PDB entry 6NBF | electron microscopy, 3.00 A resolution | chains A and B of the 6 polymer chains in the assembly

[Chain A]
Molecule: Gs protein alpha subunit
Organism: Bos taurus
Chain sequence (378 residues; each row starts with the number of its first residue; note: 16 numbers in that range are skipped by the numbering (no residue carries them; nothing is unmodelled there)):
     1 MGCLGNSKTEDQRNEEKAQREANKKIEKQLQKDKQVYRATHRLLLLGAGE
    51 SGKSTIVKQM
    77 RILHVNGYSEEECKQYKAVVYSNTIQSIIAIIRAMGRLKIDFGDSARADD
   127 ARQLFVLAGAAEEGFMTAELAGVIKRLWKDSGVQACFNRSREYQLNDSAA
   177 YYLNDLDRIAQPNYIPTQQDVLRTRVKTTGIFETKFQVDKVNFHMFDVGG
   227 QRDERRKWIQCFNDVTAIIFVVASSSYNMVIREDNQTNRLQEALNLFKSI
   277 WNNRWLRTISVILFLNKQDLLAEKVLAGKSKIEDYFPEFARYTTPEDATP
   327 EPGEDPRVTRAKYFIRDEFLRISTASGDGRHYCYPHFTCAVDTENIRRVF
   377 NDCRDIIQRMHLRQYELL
Not modelled in the structure: 1-10, 77-204, 252-261, 304-306

[Chain B]
Molecule: Guanine nucleotide-binding protein G(I)/G(S)/G(T) subunit beta-1
Organism: Rattus norvegicus
Reference sequence: P54311 (GBB1_RAT); numbering as in UniProt (aligned over 2-340)
Chain sequence (345 residues; each row starts with the number of its first residue; numbers below 1 keep their minus sign (Met-4 is residue -4)):
    -4 MGSLLQSELDQLRQEAEQLKNQIRDARKACADATLSQITNNIDPVGRIQM
    46 RTRRTLRGHLAKIYAMHWGTDSRLLVSASQDGKLIIWDSYTTNKVHAIPL
    96 RSSWVMTCAYAPSGNYVACGGLDNICSIYNLKTREGNVRVSRELAGHTGY
   146 LSCCRFLDDNQIVTSSGDTTCALWDIETGQQTTTFTGHTGDVMSLSLAPD
   196 TRLFVSGACDASAKLWDVREGMCRQTFTGHESDINAICFFPNGNAFATGS
   246 DDATCRLFDLRADQELMTYSHDNIICGITSVSFSKSGRLLLAGYDDFNCN
   296 VWDALKADRAGVLAGHDNRVSCLGVTDDGMAVATGSWDSFLKIWN
Not modelled in the structure: -4 to 2
Construct notes: initiating methionine (-4); expression tag (-3 to 1)
Curated features (UniProtKB/Swiss-Prot):
  - modified residue: Ser2 (N-acetylserine), His266 (Phosphohistidine)

[Chain A / chain B interface]
Residue-residue contacts - 55 pairs, chain A then chain B:
  Glu16(A) - Thr86(B)
  Gln19(A) - Asp83(B)
  Gln19(A) - Asn88(B)
  Asn23(A) - Asn88(B)  hydrogen bond
  Asn23(A) - Lys89(B)
  Ile26(A) - Lys89(B)
  Ile26(A) - Val90(B)
  Ile26(A) - His91(B)
  Ile26(A) - Ala92(B)  hydrophobic
  Leu30(A) - Gly53(B)
  Leu30(A) - Lys78(B)
  Asp33(A) - Lys78(B)  salt bridge
  Lys34(A) - Leu55(B)
  Tyr37(A) - Ala56(B)
  Thr205(A) - Asp118(B)  hydrogen bond (side chain-backbone)
  Gly206(A) - Leu117(B)
  Gly206(A) - Asp118(B)
  Gly206(A) - Asn119(B)
  Phe222(A) - Trp99(B)  hydrophobic
  Gly226(A) - Asn119(B)
  Gly226(A) - Thr143(B)
  Gly226(A) - Gly144(B)
  Gln227(A) - Leu117(B)  hydrogen bond (side chain-backbone)
  Gln227(A) - Asn119(B)
  Gln227(A) - Gly144(B)  hydrogen bond (side chain-backbone)
  Gln227(A) - Tyr145(B)
  Arg228(A) - Gly162(B)
  Arg228(A) - Thr164(B)
  Arg228(A) - Thr184(B)
  Arg228(A) - Asp186(B)  salt bridge
  Glu230(A) - Asp186(B)
  Arg232(A) - Cys204(B)
  Arg232(A) - Asp228(B)  salt bridge
  Lys233(A) - Tyr145(B)
  Lys233(A) - Met188(B)
  Lys233(A) - Cys204(B)
  Lys233(A) - Asp228(B)
  Lys233(A) - Asn230(B)  hydrogen bond
  Lys233(A) - Asp246(B)  salt bridge
  Trp234(A) - Leu117(B)  hydrophobic
  Gln236(A) - Lys57(B)  hydrogen bond (backbone-side chain)
  Gln236(A) - Arg314(B)  hydrogen bond
  Gln236(A) - Trp332(B)
  Cys237(A) - Lys57(B)
  Cys237(A) - Tyr59(B)
  Cys237(A) - Trp99(B)  hydrogen bond (backbone-side chain)
  Phe238(A) - Trp99(B)
  Phe238(A) - Leu117(B)  hydrophobic
  Asn239(A) - Lys57(B)  hydrogen bond
  Asn239(A) - Trp332(B)
  Arg280(A) - Cys271(B)
  Arg280(A) - Asp290(B)  salt bridge
  Trp281(A) - Asp290(B)
  Trp281(A) - Arg314(B)
  Trp281(A) - Trp332(B)  hydrophobic
Also at the interface, not in a pair above, chain A (30 interface residues in all): Ala22, Glu27, Gln29, Ile207, Asp240, Val241
Also at the interface, not in a pair above, chain B (41 interface residues in all): Gln75, Asp76, Ile80, Thr87, Met101, Gly185, Phe292, Asn313

[Summary]
30 residues of chain A and 41 residues of chain B are in contact, with 9 hydrogen bonds and 5 salt bridges.
Among the polar pairs are Asp33(A)-Lys78(B), Arg228(A)-Asp186(B) and Arg232(A)-Asp228(B).
Here chain A is Gs protein alpha subunit (Bos taurus) and chain B is Guanine nucleotide-binding protein
G(I)/G(S)/G(T) subunit beta-1 (Rattus norvegicus). Entry 6NBF (Cryo-EM structure of parathyroid hormone
receptor type 1 in complex with a long-acting parathyroid hormone analog ...) was determined by electron
microscopy (same publication as 6NBH and 6NBI).
